4U0H - chains A and G of the 7 polymer chains in the assembly; structure by X-ray diffraction, 3.25 A resolution.

# Chain A (and G)
Molecule: ATP-dependent Clp protease proteolytic subunit 1
From: Mycobacterium tuberculosis
Notes: EC 3.4.21.92; fragment: mature enzyme; chain G of this document is another copy of the same molecule, construct and numbering; everything in this record applies to it too
Reference sequence: P9WPC5 (CLPP1_MYCTU); residues 8-200 here = UniProt positions 8-200
Chain sequence (194 residues; numbered 7 to 200; the number before each row is that of its first residue):
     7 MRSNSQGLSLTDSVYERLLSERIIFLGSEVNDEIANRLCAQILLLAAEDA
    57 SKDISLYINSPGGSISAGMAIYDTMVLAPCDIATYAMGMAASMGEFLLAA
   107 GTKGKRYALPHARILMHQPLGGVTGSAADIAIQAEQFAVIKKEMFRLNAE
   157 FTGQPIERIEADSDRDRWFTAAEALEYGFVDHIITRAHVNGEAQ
Disordered / not traced: 7-13, 129-130, 194-200 (chain G: 7-13, 128-133, 194-200)
Construct notes: initiating methionine (7)
Modified positions: Mse7 (selenomethionine); Mse75, Mse81, Mse93, Mse95, Mse99, Mse122, Mse150 (selenomethionine; parent Met)
Curated features (UniProtKB/Swiss-Prot):
  - active site: Ser98 (Nucleophile), His123
From the paper describing this entry:
  - specificity-determining residues: Tyr91 (proposed by the authors, not directly observed)

# Chain A / chain G interface
Contacting residue pairs - 46 pairs, chain A then chain G:
  Leu14(A) with Leu14(G), hydrogen bond (backbone-backbone)
  Ser15(A) with Leu14(G)
  Leu16(A) with Asp18(G); Tyr21(G), hydrophobic; Glu22(G); Gln47(G)
  Thr17(A) with Arg43(G), hydrogen bond
  Ser19(A) with Glu22(G), hydrogen bond
  Val20(A) with Leu25(G), hydrophobic; Ala46(G), hydrophobic; Gln47(G); Leu50(G)
  Tyr21(A) with Asn42(G); Ala46(G), hydrophobic
  Arg23(A) with Glu22(G); Leu50(G); Glu54(G), salt bridge
  Leu24(A) with Ala46(G); Leu50(G), hydrophobic
  Phe31(A) with Ala46(G), hydrophobic; Leu49(G), hydrophobic
  Gly33(A) with Asn42(G), hydrogen bond (backbone-side chain)
  Tyr63(A) with Leu49(G), hydrophobic
  Asn65(A) with Asn42(G), hydrogen bond
  Mse93(A) with Cys45(G); Leu49(G), hydrophobic; Thr80(G)
  Leu115(A) with Asp79(G); Leu83(G), hydrophobic
  His117(A) with Mse75(G); Tyr78(G); Asp79(G), salt bridge; Glu149(G), salt bridge; Leu153(G)
  Arg119(A) with Ser72(G); Gln142(G); Ile146(G)
  Leu121(A) with Gln142(G)
  Trp174(A) with Ile138(G); Glu141(G), hydrogen bond; Gln142(G); Val145(G), hydrophobic
  Thr191(A) with Val82(G)
  Arg192(A) with Val82(G); Pro85(G), hydrogen bond (side chain-backbone)
  Ala193(A) with Leu83(G)
Also at the interface, not in a pair above, chain A (29 interface residues in all): Glu27, Ile29, Gly94, Pro116, Ala118, Asp172, Ile190
Also at the interface, not in a pair above, chain G (33 interface residues in all): Ser26, Asp38, Ala53, Ala76, Ala84

# Summary
The interface between chain A and chain G involves 29 residues on one side and 33 on the other; the contacts
include 7 hydrogen bonds and 3 salt bridges. Among the polar pairs are Arg23(A)-Glu54(G), His117(A)-Asp79(G)
and His117(A)-Glu149(G). From UniProt: active-site residues Ser98(A) and His123(A) on chain A. From the paper:
the specificity determinant Tyr91(A).
Both chains are ATP-dependent Clp protease proteolytic subunit 1 (Mycobacterium tuberculosis). Entry 4U0H
(Crystal Structure of M. tuberculosis ClpP1P1) was determined by X-ray diffraction, deposited together with
4U0G.
